PDB entry 6SI7 | electron microscopy, 3.40 A resolution | chains A and K of the 18 polymer chains in the assembly

# Chain A
Molecule: Curli production assembly/transport component CsgF
Organism: Escherichia coli
UniProtKB: P0AE98 (CSGF_ECOLI); residues 1-119 here correspond to UniProt positions 20-138 (UniProt number = residue number + 19)
Amino-acid sequence (125 residues; row label = number of the first residue in the row):
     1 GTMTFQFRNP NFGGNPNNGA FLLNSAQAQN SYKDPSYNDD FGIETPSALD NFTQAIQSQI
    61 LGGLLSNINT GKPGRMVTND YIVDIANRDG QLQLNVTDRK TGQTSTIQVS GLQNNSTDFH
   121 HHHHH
Unresolved in the structure: 36-125
Differences from the reference sequence: expression tag (120-125)

# Chain K
Molecule: Curli production assembly/transport component CsgG
Organism: Escherichia coli
UniProtKB: P0AEA2 (CSGG_ECOLI); residues 1-262 here correspond to UniProt positions 16-277 (UniProt number = residue number + 15)
Amino-acid sequence (272 residues; row label = number of the first residue in the row):
     1 CLTAPPKEAA RPTLMPRAQS YKDLTHLPAP TGKIFVSVYN IQDETGQFKP YPASNFSTAV
    61 PQSATAMLVT ALKDSRWFIP LERQGLQNLL NERKIIRAAQ ENGTVAINNR IPLQSLTAAN
   121 IMVEGSIIGY ESNVKSGGVG ARYFGIGADT QYQLDQIAVN LRVVNVSTGE ILSSVNTSKT
   181 ILSYEVQAGV FRFIDYQRLL EGEVGYTSNE PVMLCLMSAI ETGVIFLIND GIDRGLWDLQ
   241 NKAERQNDIL VKYRHMSVPP ESSAWSHPQF EK
Unresolved in the structure: 1-9, 103-110, 261-272
Differences from the reference sequence: expression tag (263-272)
Swiss-Prot annotation at these positions:
  - lipidation: Cys1 (N-palmitoyl cysteine)

# Chain A / chain K interface
Residue-residue contacts (15):
  Thr2(A) with Glu131(K)
  Thr4(A) with Asn133(K), hydrogen bond; Gln153(K), hydrogen bond
  Phe5(A) with Ser136(K); Gly137(K); Gly138(K); Gln151(K), hydrogen bond (backbone-side chain); Gln153(K)
  Phe7(A) with Asp149(K); Gln151(K)
  Asn11(A) with Arg142(K), hydrogen bond
  Phe12(A) with Gly140(K); Ala141(K); Arg142(K); Asp149(K)
Other interface residues (no listed pair), chain A (7 interface residues in all): Met3
Other interface residues (no listed pair), chain K (14 interface residues in all): Val139, Ala148, Glu185

# Summary
Chain A and chain K form an interface of 7 and 14 residues respectively; the contacts include 4 hydrogen
bonds. Polar pairs include Thr4(A)-Asn133(K), Thr4(A)-Gln153(K) and Phe5(A)-Gln151(K).
Chain A is Curli production assembly/transport component CsgF and chain K is Curli production
assembly/transport component CsgG, both from Escherichia coli; the structure, Structure of the curli
secretion-assembly complex CsgG:CsgF, was determined by electron microscopy.
